PDB entry 6KP1 | X-ray diffraction, 2.19 A resolution | chain A

Chain A:
Name: Zinc metalloprotease, putative
Organism: Deinococcus radiodurans (strain ATCC 13939 / DSM 20539 / JCM 16871 / LMG 4051 / NBRC 15346 / NCIMB 9279 / R1 / VKM B-1422)
UniProt: Q9RVZ5 (Q9RVZ5_DEIRA); numbering as in UniProt (aligned over 36-472)
Chain sequence (474 residues; row label = number of the first residue in the row; numbers below 1 keep their minus sign (Met-1 is residue -1)):
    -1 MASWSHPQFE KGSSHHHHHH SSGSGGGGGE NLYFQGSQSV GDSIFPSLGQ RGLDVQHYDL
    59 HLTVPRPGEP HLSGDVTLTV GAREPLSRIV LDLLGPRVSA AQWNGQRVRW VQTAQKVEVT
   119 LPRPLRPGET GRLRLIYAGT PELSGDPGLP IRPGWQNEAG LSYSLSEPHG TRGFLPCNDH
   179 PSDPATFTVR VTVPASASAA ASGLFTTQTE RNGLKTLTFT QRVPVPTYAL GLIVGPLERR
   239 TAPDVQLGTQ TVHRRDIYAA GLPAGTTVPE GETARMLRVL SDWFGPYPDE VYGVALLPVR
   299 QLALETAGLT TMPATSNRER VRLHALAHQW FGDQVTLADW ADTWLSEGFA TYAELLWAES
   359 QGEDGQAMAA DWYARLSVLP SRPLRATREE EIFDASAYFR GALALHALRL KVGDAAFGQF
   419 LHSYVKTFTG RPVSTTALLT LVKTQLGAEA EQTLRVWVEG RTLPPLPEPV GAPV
Disordered / not traced: -1 to 35, 470-472
Differences from the reference sequence: initiating methionine (-1); expression tag (0-35); engineered mutation Ala323 (Glu in Q9RVZ5)
Metal / ion sites: Na+: Asp52, Val53, Asp181, Pro182; Zn2+: His322, His326, Glu345 (together with methionine)
Small-molecule neighbours: methionine (MET): Pro148, Ile149, Glu165, Leu300, Ala301, Leu302, Glu303, His322, His326, Glu345, Phe391, Tyr396

Overview:
Bound to chain A: methionine. Asp52, Val53, Asp181 and Pro182 coordinate Na+. His322, His326 and Glu345 form
the Zn2+ site.
Chain A is Zinc metalloprotease, putative (Deinococcus radiodurans (strain ATCC 13939 / DSM 20539 / JCM 16871
/ LMG 4051 / NBRC 15346 / NCIMB 9279 / R1 / VKM B-1422)); the structure, Crystal structure of two domain M1
zinc metallopeptidase E323A mutant bound to L-methionine amino acid, was determined by X-ray diffraction
together with 6KOY, 6KOZ, 6KP0 and 6IFF from the same study.
